Entry 8V22 (electron microscopy, 2.20 A resolution); this record covers chains L and K of the 12 polymer chains in the assembly.

== Chain L (and K) ==
Name: Glutamine synthetase
Organism: Escherichia coli
Notes: EC 6.3.1.2; chain K of this document is another copy of the same molecule, construct and numbering; everything in this record applies to it too
Reference sequence: P0A9C5 (GLN1B_ECOLI); residues 1-469 here = UniProt positions 1-469
Amino-acid sequence (474 residues; row label = number of the first residue in the row; numbers below 1 keep their minus sign (Ser-4 is residue -4)):
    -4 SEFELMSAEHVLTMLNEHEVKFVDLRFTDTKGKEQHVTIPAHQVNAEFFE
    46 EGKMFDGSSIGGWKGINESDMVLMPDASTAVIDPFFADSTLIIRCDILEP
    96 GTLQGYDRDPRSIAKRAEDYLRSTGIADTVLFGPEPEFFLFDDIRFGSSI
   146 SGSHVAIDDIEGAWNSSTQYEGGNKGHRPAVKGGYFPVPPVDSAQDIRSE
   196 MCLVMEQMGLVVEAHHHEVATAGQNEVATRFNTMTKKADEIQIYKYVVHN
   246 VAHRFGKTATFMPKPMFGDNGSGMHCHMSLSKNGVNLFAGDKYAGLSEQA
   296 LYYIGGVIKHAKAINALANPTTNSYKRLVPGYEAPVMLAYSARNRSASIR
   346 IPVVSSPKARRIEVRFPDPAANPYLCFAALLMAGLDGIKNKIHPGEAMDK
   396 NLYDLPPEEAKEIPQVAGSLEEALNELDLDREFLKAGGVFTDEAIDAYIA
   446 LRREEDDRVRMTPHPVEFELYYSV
Disordered / not traced: -4 to 0, 61-64, 327-328, 396-404 (chain K: -4 to 0, 61-64, 327-328, 395-404)
Construct notes: expression tag (-4 to 0)
Bound ions: Mn2+: Glu132, Glu213, Glu221
Swiss-Prot annotation at these positions:
  - binding site (Mg(2+)): Glu130, Glu132, Glu213, Glu221, His270, Glu358
  - binding site (ATP): Glu208, His272 to Ser274, Arg340, Arg345, Lys353
  - binding site (L-glutamate): Asn265, Gly266, Arg322, Glu328, Arg340, Arg360
  - modified residue: Tyr398 (O-AMP-tyrosine)
Reported in the primary citation:
  - post-translational modification sites: Tyr398

== Interface between chain L and chain K ==
Pairs across the interface (69; chain L residue first):
  Phe17(L) with Ser194(K); Cys197(K), hydrophobic; Leu198(K), hydrophobic
  Arg21(L) with Val183(K)
  Phe22(L) with Phe181(K), hydrophobic
  Lys28(L) with Pro182(K); Val186(K)
  Glu29(L) with Pro182(K); Val183(K), hydrogen bond (backbone-backbone)
  Gln30(L) with Tyr180(K); Phe181(K), hydrogen bond (side chain-backbone); Pro182(K)
  His31(L) with Phe181(K), hydrogen bond (backbone-backbone); Pro182(K); Val183(K); Pro184(K); Asp187(K), salt bridge; Gln190(K); Arg193(K)
  Val32(L) with Phe181(K); His211(K)
  Thr33(L) with Gln190(K), hydrogen bond; Ala209(K); His210(K), hydrogen bond (backbone-backbone)
  Ile34(L) with Glu208(K); Ala209(K), hydrophobic
  Pro35(L) with Glu201(K); Val207(K); Glu208(K)
  His37(L) with Glu201(K), salt bridge; Val207(K)
  Gln38(L) with Val207(K)
  Lys48(L) with Ala209(K)
  Asp51(L) with Tyr180(K), hydrogen bond (backbone-side chain)
  Ser54(L) with Tyr180(K); Val214(K)
  Ile55(L) with Tyr180(K)
  Gly60(L) with Arg340(K), hydrogen bond (backbone-side chain)
  Phe81(L) with Gln190(K); Asp191(K)
  Ala82(L) with Asp191(K), hydrogen bond (backbone-side chain)
  Asp83(L) with Ser194(K); Leu198(K)
  Asp137(L) with Gly167(K); Gly168(K); Lys170(K), hydrogen bond (backbone-side chain)
  Asp138(L) with Gly168(K); Asn169(K), hydrogen bond (side chain-backbone)
  Ile139(L) with Asn169(K), hydrogen bond (backbone-backbone); Gly171(K)
  Arg140(L) with Ser161(K); Ser162(K); Thr163(K); Gln164(K)
  Phe141(L) with Ser161(K), hydrogen bond (backbone-side chain); Ser162(K), hydrogen bond (backbone-backbone); Gly171(K)
  His149(L) with Ser162(K)
  Tyr241(L) with Pro184(K)
  His244(L) with His172(K); Pro185(K)
  Asn245(L) with Pro184(K); Pro185(K)
  Gly251(L) with Lys170(K), hydrogen bond (backbone-side chain)
  Lys252(L) with Lys170(K)
  Thr253(L) with Lys170(K); Gly171(K); His172(K)
  Ala254(L) with His172(K), hydrogen bond (backbone-side chain)
Other interface residues (no listed pair), chain L (41 interface residues in all): Asp19, Met49, Phe50, Ser53, Lys59, Gly142, His248
Other interface residues (no listed pair), chain K (35 interface residues in all): Glu195, Val206, Val348

== Overview ==
The interface between chain L and chain K involves 41 residues on one side and 35 on the other; the contacts
include 15 hydrogen bonds and 2 salt bridges. Polar pairs include His31(L)-Asp187(K), His37(L)-Glu201(K) and
Gln30(L)-Phe181(K). From the paper: a modification site at Tyr398(L).
Both chains are Glutamine synthetase (Escherichia coli). Entry 8V22 (GlnA dodecamer with AMPylation) was
determined by electron microscopy (same publication as 8V1Y).
